PDB entry 2BS4 | X-ray diffraction, 2.76 A resolution | chains A and B of the 6 polymer chains in the assembly

== Chain A ==
Molecule: Quinol-fumarate reductase flavoprotein subunit A
Source organism: Wolinella succinogenes
Notes: EC 1.3.99.1
UniProt: P17412 (FRDA_WOLSU); numbering as in UniProt (aligned over 1-656)
Amino-acid sequence (656 residues; row label = number of the first residue in the row):
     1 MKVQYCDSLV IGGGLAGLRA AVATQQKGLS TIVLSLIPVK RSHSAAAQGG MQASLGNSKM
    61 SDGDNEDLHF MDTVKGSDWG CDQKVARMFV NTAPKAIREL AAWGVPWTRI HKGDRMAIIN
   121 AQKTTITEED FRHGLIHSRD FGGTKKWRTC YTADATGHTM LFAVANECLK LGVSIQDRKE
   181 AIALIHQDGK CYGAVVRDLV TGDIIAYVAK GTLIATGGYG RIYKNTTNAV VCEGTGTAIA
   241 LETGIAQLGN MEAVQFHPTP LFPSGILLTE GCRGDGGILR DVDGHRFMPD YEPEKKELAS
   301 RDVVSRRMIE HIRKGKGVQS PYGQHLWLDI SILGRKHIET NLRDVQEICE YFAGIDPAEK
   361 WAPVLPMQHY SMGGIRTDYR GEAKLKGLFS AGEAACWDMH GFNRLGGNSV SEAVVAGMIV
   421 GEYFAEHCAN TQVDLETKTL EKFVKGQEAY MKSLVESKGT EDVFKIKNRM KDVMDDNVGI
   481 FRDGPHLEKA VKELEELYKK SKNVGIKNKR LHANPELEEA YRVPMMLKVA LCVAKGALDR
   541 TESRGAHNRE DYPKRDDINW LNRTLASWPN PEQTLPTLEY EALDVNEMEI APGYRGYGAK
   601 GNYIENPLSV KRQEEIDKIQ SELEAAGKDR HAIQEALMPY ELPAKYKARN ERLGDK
Covalent attachments: flavin-adenine dinucleotide (FAD) linked to His43
Bound ions: Na+: Gly373, Glu393, Ala395
Small-molecule neighbours: FAD (flavin-adenine dinucleotide): Ile11, Gly12, Gly13, Gly14, Leu15, Ala16, Gly17, Leu34, Ser35, Leu36, Ile37, Ser42, Ser44, Ala46, Ala47, Gln48, Gly49, Gly50, Phe141, Lys179, Glu180, Ala181, Ala215, Thr216, Gly217, Thr227, Asn228, Thr235, Gly236, Leu267, His369, Tyr370, Gly392, Glu393, Ala394, Arg404, Gly407, Asn408, Ser409, Val410, Ser411, Ala413

== Chain B ==
Molecule: Quinol-fumarate reductase iron-sulfur subunit B
Source organism: Wolinella succinogenes
Notes: EC 1.3.99.1
UniProt: P17596 (FRDB_WOLSU); residues 1-239 here = UniProt positions 1-239
Amino-acid sequence (239 residues; row label = number of the first residue in the row):
     1 MGRMLTIRVF KYDPQSAVSK PHFQEYKIEE APSMTIFIVL NMIRETYDPD LNFDFVCRAG
    61 ICGSCGMMIN GRPSLACRTL TKDFEDGVIT LLPLPAFKLI KDLSVDTGNW FNGMSQRVES
   121 WIHAQKEHDI SKLEERIEPE VAQEVFELDR CIECGCCIAA CGTKIMREDF VGAAGLNRVV
   181 RFMIDPHDER TDEDYYELIG DDDGVFGCMT LLACHDVCPK NLPLQSKIAY LRRKMVSVN
Bound ions: 2Fe-2S cluster Fe: Cys57, Cys62, Cys65, Cys77; 4Fe-4S cluster Fe: Cys151, Cys154, Cys157, Cys218; 3Fe-4S cluster Fe: Cys161, Cys208, Cys214
Small-molecule neighbours:
  - 3Fe-4S cluster (F3S): Cys161, Thr163, Phe170, Ala173, Cys208, Met209, Thr210, Leu211, Leu212, Ala213, Cys214
  - 2Fe-2S cluster (FES): Phe55, Val56, Cys57, Arg58, Ala59, Gly60, Ile61, Cys62, Gly63, Ser64, Cys65, Leu75, Cys77
  - 4Fe-4S cluster (SF4): Phe111, Cys151, Ile152, Glu153, Cys154, Gly155, Cys156, Cys157, Ala174, Cys218, Pro219, Lys220, Leu222, Leu224
UniProt features mapped onto this chain:
  - binding site ([2Fe-2S] cluster): Cys57, Cys62, Cys65, Cys77
  - binding site ([4Fe-4S] cluster): Cys151, Cys154, Cys157, Cys218
  - binding site ([3Fe-4S] cluster): Cys161, Cys208, Cys214

== Interface between chain A and chain B ==
Residue-residue contacts (114):
  Ile37(A) with Val56(B), hydrophobic
  Pro38(A) with Gly108(B)
  Lys40(A) with Glu153(B), salt bridge
  Arg41(A) with Val56(B); Cys62(B), hydrogen bond (side chain-backbone); Gly63(B), hydrogen bond (side chain-backbone); Ser64(B); Thr107(B), hydrogen bond; Ile152(B), hydrogen bond (side chain-backbone); Glu153(B), hydrogen bond (side chain-backbone)
  Ala45(A) with Ile61(B)
  Gln48(A) with Ile61(B)
  Asn57(A) with Glu134(B)
  Lys95(A) with Ile130(B)
  Arg98(A) with Ile130(B); Ser131(B); Lys132(B), hydrogen bond (side chain-backbone); Leu133(B); Glu134(B), salt bridge
  Glu99(A) with Ile130(B)
  Ala101(A) with His187(B)
  Ala102(A) with Ile122(B)
  Trp103(A) with Ile122(B)
  Gly104(A) with Ile122(B); Arg181(B), hydrogen bond (backbone-side chain); Asp185(B)
  Pro106(A) with Ala142(B); Phe146(B); Asp149(B)
  Trp107(A) with Ala142(B)
  Arg109(A) with Glu135(B), hydrogen bond (side chain-backbone); Ile137(B); Pro139(B)
  His111(A) with Pro139(B)
  Phe131(A) with Arg136(B), hydrogen bond (backbone-side chain)
  Arg132(A) with Arg136(B)
  His133(A) with Arg136(B), hydrogen bond (backbone-side chain); Glu138(B); Pro139(B)
  Gly134(A) with Arg136(B); Ile137(B), hydrogen bond (backbone-backbone)
  Leu135(A) with Leu133(B), hydrophobic; Glu134(B); Arg136(B)
  Ile136(A) with Glu134(B), hydrogen bond (backbone-side chain)
  Thr152(A) with Phe146(B)
  Ala153(A) with Phe146(B), hydrophobic
  Asp154(A) with Phe146(B)
  Ala155(A) with Phe146(B), hydrophobic
  His158(A) with Asp149(B), hydrogen bond (side chain-backbone); Arg150(B), hydrogen bond (side chain-backbone); Cys151(B), hydrogen bond (side chain-backbone); Ile152(B)
  Thr159(A) with Asp149(B)
  Phe162(A) with Cys151(B); Glu153(B)
  Asn166(A) with Ser120(B), hydrogen bond (side chain-backbone); Trp121(B)
  Leu169(A) with Ser115(B)
  Lys170(A) with Trp121(B)
  Asp177(A) with Asn109(B), hydrogen bond
  Arg178(A) with Asp54(B), salt bridge; Ser104(B); Val105(B), hydrogen bond (side chain-backbone)
  Val200(A) with Gln15(B), hydrogen bond (backbone-side chain); Ile100(B), hydrophobic
  Thr201(A) with Gln15(B)
  Arg221(A) with Arg58(B)
  Thr226(A) with Arg58(B), hydrogen bond (backbone-side chain)
  Thr227(A) with Arg58(B), hydrogen bond (backbone-side chain)
  Asn228(A) with Arg58(B)
  Ala229(A) with Val56(B)
  Val230(A) with Phe55(B); Val56(B), hydrogen bond (backbone-backbone)
  Ser264(A) with Arg58(B), hydrogen bond (backbone-side chain)
  Gly265(A) with Arg58(B)
  Ile266(A) with Arg58(B)
  Tyr322(A) with Pro32(B)
  Tyr351(A) with Arg78(B); Leu80(B)
  Phe352(A) with Ser33(B); Arg58(B); Ala59(B); Gly60(B); Cys77(B); Arg78(B)
  Ala353(A) with Ser33(B)
  Phe464(A) with Arg44(B); Glu45(B)
  Asn468(A) with Glu45(B)
  Asn508(A) with Pro49(B), hydrogen bond (side chain-backbone); Asp50(B)
  Arg510(A) with Asp13(B); Asp50(B), salt bridge; Asn52(B), hydrogen bond; Lys101(B)
  His512(A) with Asp13(B), salt bridge; Gln15(B)
  Ala513(A) with Asn52(B), hydrogen bond (backbone-side chain); Lys101(B)
  Pro515(A) with Arg44(B); Pro49(B); Leu51(B); Asn52(B)
  Glu516(A) with Pro49(B)
  Tyr646(A) with Ile130(B), hydrophobic
  Arg649(A) with Ser131(B)
  Asn650(A) with Ser131(B)
  Glu651(A) with Ser131(B), hydrogen bond (backbone-backbone); Lys132(B); Leu133(B), hydrogen bond (side chain-backbone)
  Arg652(A) with Leu133(B)
  Leu653(A) with Leu133(B); Arg136(B)
Interface residues without a listed pair, chain A (75 interface residues in all): Ala46, Leu55, Ile110, Glu167, Ile175, Val231, Glu350, Met418, Lys507, Ala648
Interface residues without a listed pair, chain B (64 interface residues in all): Ser16, Ala31, Phe37, Tyr47, Cys57, Asn112, Gln116, His128, Val145, Arg178

== Overview ==
75 residues of chain A face 64 of chain B across their interface; the contacts include 28 hydrogen bonds and 5
salt bridges. Among the polar pairs are Lys40(A)-Glu153(B), Arg98(A)-Glu134(B) and Arg178(A)-Asp54(B). Bound
to chain B: 3Fe-4S cluster, 2Fe-2S cluster and 4Fe-4S cluster.
Chain A is Quinol-fumarate reductase flavoprotein subunit A and chain B is Quinol-fumarate reductase
iron-sulfur subunit B, both from Wolinella succinogenes; the structure, Glu C180 -> ile variant
quinol:fumarate reductase fromwolinella succinogenes, was determined by X-ray diffraction.
